Entry 2ZFB (X-ray diffraction, 3.00 A resolution); this record covers chains A and B.

# Chain A
Molecule: Hemoglobin subunit alpha
Organism: Psittacula krameri
UniProtKB: P19831 (HBA_PSIKR); numbering as in UniProt (aligned over 1-141)
Sequence (141 residues; each row starts with the number of its first residue):
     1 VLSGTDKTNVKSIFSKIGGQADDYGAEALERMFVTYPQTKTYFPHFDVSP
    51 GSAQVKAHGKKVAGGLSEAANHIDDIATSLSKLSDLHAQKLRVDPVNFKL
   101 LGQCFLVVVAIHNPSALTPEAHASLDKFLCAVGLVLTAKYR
Curated features (UniProtKB/Swiss-Prot):
  - binding site (O2): His58
  - binding site (heme b): His87
Bound ions: heme Fe near His87 (its only coordinating residue here)
Ligand contacts: heme (HEM): Met32, Thr39, Tyr42, Phe43, His45, Phe46, His58, Lys61, Val62, Leu83, Leu86, His87, Leu91, Val93, Asn97, Phe98, Leu101, Val132, Leu136

# Chain B
Molecule: Hemoglobin subunit beta
Organism: Psittacula krameri
UniProtKB: P21668 (HBB_PSIKR); numbering as in UniProt (aligned over 1-146)
Sequence (146 residues; each row starts with the number of its first residue):
     1 VHWSAEEKQLITGLWGKVNVAECGAEALARLLIVYPWTQRFFTSFGNLSS
    51 ASAVLGNPNVRAHGKKVLTSFGEAVKNLDNIKNTFAQLSELHCDKLHVDP
   101 ENFRLLGDILIIVLAGHFGKDFTPDCQAAWQKLVRAVAHALARKYH
Curated features (UniProtKB/Swiss-Prot):
  - binding site (heme b): His63, His92
Bound ions: heme Fe near His92 (its only coordinating residue here)
Ligand contacts: heme (HEM): Leu31, Thr38, Phe41, Phe42, Ser44, Phe45, His63, Lys66, Val67, Ser70, Phe71, Phe85, Leu88, Leu91, His92, Leu96, Val98, Asn102, Phe103, Leu106, Leu141

# How chain A and chain B interact
Contacting residue pairs (32; chain A residue first):
  Arg31(A) - Phe122(B)  hydrogen bond (side chain-backbone)
  Arg31(A) - Thr123(B)
  Arg31(A) - Pro124(B)
  Arg31(A) - Gln127(B)  hydrogen bond
  Val34(A) - Pro124(B)
  Val34(A) - Ala128(B)  hydrophobic
  Thr35(A) - Gln127(B)
  Thr35(A) - Gln131(B)
  Tyr36(A) - Gln131(B)  hydrogen bond
  Lys99(A) - Arg104(B)
  Gln103(A) - Asp108(B)
  Leu106(A) - Ile112(B)  hydrophobic
  Val107(A) - Ile111(B)  hydrophobic
  Val107(A) - Ala115(B)  hydrophobic
  Val107(A) - Gln127(B)
  Ala110(A) - Ile112(B)  hydrophobic
  Ala110(A) - Ala115(B)
  Ala110(A) - Gly116(B)
  Ile111(A) - Ala115(B)
  Ile111(A) - Gly119(B)
  Ile111(A) - Phe122(B)
  Pro114(A) - Gly116(B)
  Leu117(A) - Arg30(B)  hydrogen bond (backbone-side chain)
  Leu117(A) - Ile112(B)  hydrophobic
  Thr118(A) - Arg30(B)  hydrogen bond (backbone-side chain)
  Pro119(A) - Arg30(B)
  Glu120(A) - Ala51(B)
  His122(A) - Arg30(B)  hydrogen bond
  His122(A) - Val34(B)
  His122(A) - Ile112(B)
  Asp126(A) - Val34(B)
  Asp126(A) - Tyr35(B)
Interface residues without a listed pair, chain A (20 interface residues in all): Leu100, Cys104, Ala123
Interface residues without a listed pair, chain B (22 interface residues in all): Glu26, Ile33, Ile109, Lys120, Asp125

# Overview
20 residues of chain A face 22 of chain B across their interface, with 6 hydrogen bonds. Polar pairs include
Arg31(A)-Phe122(B), Arg31(A)-Gln127(B) and Tyr36(A)-Gln131(B). Chain A binds heme. Chain B binds heme.
Chain A is Hemoglobin subunit alpha and chain B is Hemoglobin subunit beta, both from Psittacula krameri; the
structure, Crystal structure of parrot hemoglobin (Psittacula krameri) at pH 7.5, was determined by X-ray
diffraction.
